PDB entry 6N5D | X-ray diffraction, 3.00 A resolution | chains A and C of the 3 polymer chains in the assembly

== Chain A ==
Molecule: Hemagglutinin
Source organism: Influenza A virus
UniProt: P03437 (HEMA_I68A0); residues 37-318 here correspond to UniProt positions 53-334 (UniProt number = residue number + 16)
Chain sequence (282 residues; row label = number of the first residue in the row):
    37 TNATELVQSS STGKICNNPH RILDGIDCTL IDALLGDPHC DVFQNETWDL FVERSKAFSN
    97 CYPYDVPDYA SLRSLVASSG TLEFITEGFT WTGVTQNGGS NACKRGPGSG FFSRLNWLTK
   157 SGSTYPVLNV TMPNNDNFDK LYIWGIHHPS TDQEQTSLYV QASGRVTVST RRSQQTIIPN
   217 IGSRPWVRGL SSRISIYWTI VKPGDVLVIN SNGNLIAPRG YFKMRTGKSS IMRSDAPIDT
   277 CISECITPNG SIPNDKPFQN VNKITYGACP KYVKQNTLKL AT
Differences from the reference sequence: conflict Asp188 (Asn204 in P03437)
Cystine bridges: Cys52-Cys277, Cys64-Cys76, Cys97-Cys139, Cys281-Cys305
Curated features (UniProtKB/Swiss-Prot):
  - glycosylation (N-linked (GlcNAc...) asparagine): Asn38, Asn81, Asn165, Asn285

== Chain C ==
Molecule: antibody heavy chain
Source organism: Mus musculus
Notes: antibody fragment or engineered binder
Chain sequence (235 residues; each row starts with the number of its first residue; numbers below 1 keep their minus sign (Ala-1 is residue -1)):
    -1 ASDVKLVESG EGLVKPGGSL KLSCAASGFT FSSYDMSWVR QTPEKRLEWV AYISSGGDYI
    59 YYADTVKGRF TISRDNARNT LYLQMSSLKS EDTAMYYCTR VGEYDAWFAY WDQGTLVTVS
   119 GASTKGPSVF PLAPSSKSTS GGTAALGCLV KDYFPEPVTV SWNSGALTSG VHTFPAVLQS
   179 SGLYSLSSVV TVPSSSLGTQ TYICNVNHKP SNTKVDKRVE PKSCDKGSSL EVLFQ
Not modelled in the structure: -1 to 1, 224-233
Cystine bridges: Cys22-Cys96, Cys146-Cys202

== How chain A and chain C interact ==
Residue-residue contacts (25; chain A residue first):
  Phe94(A) with Ser31(C)
  Ser136(A) with Tyr57(C)
  Asn137(A) with Tyr57(C)
  Ala138(A) with Tyr57(C), hydrogen bond (backbone-side chain)
  Pro221(A) with Glu101(C); Trp105(C)
  Trp222(A) with Asp33(C); Trp47(C), hydrophobic; Tyr50(C), hydrogen bond (backbone-side chain); Tyr59(C), hydrophobic; Glu101(C)
  Val223(A) with Asp33(C); Tyr50(C); Glu101(C); Tyr102(C), hydrophobic
  Arg224(A) with Asp33(C), hydrogen bond (backbone-side chain); Tyr50(C), hydrogen bond (backbone-side chain); Ser52(C); Tyr57(C); Tyr102(C)
  Gly225(A) with Tyr50(C), hydrogen bond (backbone-side chain); Ser52(C); Tyr57(C)
  Leu226(A) with Tyr57(C)
  Arg229(A) with Glu101(C)
Interface residues without a listed pair, chain A (13 interface residues in all): Ser91, Lys92
Interface residues without a listed pair, chain C (11 interface residues in all): Phe27
From the paper, about this interface:
  - epitope / paratope residues, chain A: Pro221(A), Trp222(A)

== Overview ==
The interface between chain A and chain C involves 13 residues on one side and 11 on the other; the contacts
include 5 hydrogen bonds. Polar contacts include Ala138(A)-Tyr57(C), Trp222(A)-Tyr50(C) and
Arg224(A)-Asp33(C). From the paper: epitope/paratope residues Pro221(A) and Trp222(A).
Chain A is Hemagglutinin (Influenza A virus) and chain C is antibody heavy chain (Mus musculus); the
structure, Broadly protective antibodies directed to a subdominant influenza hemagglutinin epitope, was
determined by X-ray diffraction, deposited together with 6N5E.
